Entry 7UZ7 (electron microscopy, 2.90 A resolution); this record covers chains A and B of the 9 polymer chains in the assembly.

Chain A (and B):
Molecule: Spike glycoprotein
Organism: Severe acute respiratory syndrome coronavirus 2
Notes: fragment: Spike 6P; chain B of this document is another copy of the same molecule, construct and numbering; everything in this record applies to it too
Reference sequence: P0DTC2 (SPIKE_SARS2); numbering as in UniProt; present here: 1-676, 680-1213
Sequence (1256 residues; numbered 1 to 1259; 3 numbers in that range are skipped by the numbering (no residue carries them; nothing is unmodelled there); the number before each row is that of its first residue):
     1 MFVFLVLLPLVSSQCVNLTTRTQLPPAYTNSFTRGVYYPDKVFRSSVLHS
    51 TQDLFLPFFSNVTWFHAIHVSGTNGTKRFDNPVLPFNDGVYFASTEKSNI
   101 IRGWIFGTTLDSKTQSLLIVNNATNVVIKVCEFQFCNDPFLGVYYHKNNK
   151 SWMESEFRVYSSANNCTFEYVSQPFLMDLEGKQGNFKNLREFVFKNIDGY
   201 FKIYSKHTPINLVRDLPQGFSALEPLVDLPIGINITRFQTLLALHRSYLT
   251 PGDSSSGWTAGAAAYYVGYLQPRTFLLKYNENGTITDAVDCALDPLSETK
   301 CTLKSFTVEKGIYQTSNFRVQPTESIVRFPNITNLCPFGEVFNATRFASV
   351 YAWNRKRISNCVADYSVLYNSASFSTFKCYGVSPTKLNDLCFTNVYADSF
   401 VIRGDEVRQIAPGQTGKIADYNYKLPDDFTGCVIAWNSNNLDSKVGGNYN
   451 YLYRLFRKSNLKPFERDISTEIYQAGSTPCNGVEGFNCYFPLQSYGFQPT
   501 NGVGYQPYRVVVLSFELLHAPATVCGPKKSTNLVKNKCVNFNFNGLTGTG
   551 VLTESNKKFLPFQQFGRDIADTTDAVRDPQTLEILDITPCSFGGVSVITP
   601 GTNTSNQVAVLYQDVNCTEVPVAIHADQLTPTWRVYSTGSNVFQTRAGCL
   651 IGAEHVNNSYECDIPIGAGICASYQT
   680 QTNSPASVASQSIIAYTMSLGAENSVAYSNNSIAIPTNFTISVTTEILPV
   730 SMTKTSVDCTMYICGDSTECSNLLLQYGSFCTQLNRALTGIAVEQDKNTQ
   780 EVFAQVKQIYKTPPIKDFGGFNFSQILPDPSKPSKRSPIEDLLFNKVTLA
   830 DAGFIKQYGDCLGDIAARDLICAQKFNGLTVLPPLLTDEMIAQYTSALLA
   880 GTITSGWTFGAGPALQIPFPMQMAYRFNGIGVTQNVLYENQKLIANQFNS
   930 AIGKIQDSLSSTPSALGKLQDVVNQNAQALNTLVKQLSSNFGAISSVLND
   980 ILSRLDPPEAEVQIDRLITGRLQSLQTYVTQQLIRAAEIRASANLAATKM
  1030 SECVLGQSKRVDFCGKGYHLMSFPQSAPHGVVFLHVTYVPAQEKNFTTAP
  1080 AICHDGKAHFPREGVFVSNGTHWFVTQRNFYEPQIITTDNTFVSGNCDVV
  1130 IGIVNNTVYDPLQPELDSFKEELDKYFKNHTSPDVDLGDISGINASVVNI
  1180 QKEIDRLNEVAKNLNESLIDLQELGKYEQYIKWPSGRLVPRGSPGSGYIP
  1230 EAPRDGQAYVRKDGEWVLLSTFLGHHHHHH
Disordered / not traced: 1-25, 72-73, 179-186, 621-635, 680-688, 828-853, 1148-1259
Sequence notes: engineered mutation P817 (Phe in P0DTC2), P892 (Ala in P0DTC2), P899 (Ala in P0DTC2), P942 (Ala in P0DTC2), P986 (Lys in P0DTC2), P987 (Val in P0DTC2); expression tag (1214-1259)
Disulfide bonds: C131-C166, C291-C301, C336-C361, C379-C432, C391-C525, C480-C488, C617-C649, C662-C671, C738-C760, C743-C749, C1032-C1043, C1082-C1126
Glycans and other covalent adducts: N-acetylglucosamine (NAG) linked to N61, N122, N282, N331, N343, N603, N616, N657, N709, N717, N801, N1074, N1098, N1134

Interface between chain A and chain B:
Residue-residue contacts (145; chain A residue first):
  N317(A) with D737(B), hydrogen bond
  R319(A) with M740(B), hydrogen bond
  R357(A) with T167(B)
  N360(A) with F168(B)
  T549(A) with D745(B)
  K558(A) with F43(B); N282(B)
  F559(A) with F43(B), hydrophobic
  L560(A) with E224(B); N282(B); G283(B); T284(B)
  F562(A) with Y38(B), hydrophobic; K41(B); E224(B); P225(B)
  Q563(A) with K41(B); V42(B), hydrogen bond (side chain-backbone); F43(B); G283(B), hydrogen bond (side chain-backbone)
  Q564(A) with K41(B), hydrogen bond (backbone-backbone)
  F565(A) with K41(B); V42(B), hydrophobic; F43(B), hydrogen bond (backbone-backbone)
  G566(A) with F43(B)
  R567(A) with V42(B); F43(B), hydrogen bond (backbone-backbone)
  I569(A) with V47(B), hydrophobic; N960(B)
  A570(A) with V963(B), hydrophobic
  D571(A) with K964(B)
  P589(A) with F855(B), hydrophobic
  C590(A) with F855(B)
  F592(A) with F855(B), hydrophobic; G857(B); L858(B)
  D614(A) with T859(B)
  R646(A) with T866(B)
  A647(A) with P862(B), hydrophobic
  P665(A) with L864(B), hydrophobic
  G667(A) with L864(B)
  A668(A) with P863(B), hydrogen bond (backbone-backbone); L864(B); T866(B)
  G669(A) with L864(B), hydrogen bond (backbone-backbone); M869(B)
  M697(A) with L864(B), hydrophobic; M869(B), hydrophobic
  L699(A) with K786(B); I788(B), hydrophobic; M869(B), hydrophobic; Q872(B); Y873(B)
  A701(A) with Q787(B); I788(B), hydrogen bond (backbone-backbone)
  E702(A) with I788(B); K790(B)
  N703(A) with Q787(B); I788(B), hydrogen bond (backbone-backbone); Y789(B); K790(B)
  S704(A) with K790(B)
  V705(A) with Y789(B), hydrophobic; T883(B); Q895(B)
  A706(A) with Q895(B)
  Y707(A) with P792(B), hydrophobic; D796(B), hydrogen bond (side chain-backbone); F797(B); T883(B); I896(B); P897(B), hydrophobic; F898(B), hydrogen bond (side chain-backbone)
  S708(A) with P897(B)
  N709(A) with P897(B)
  S711(A) with Q895(B); I896(B); P897(B)
  I712(A) with Q895(B); I896(B), hydrophobic
  A713(A) with L894(B); Q895(B), hydrogen bond (backbone-backbone)
  P715(A) with L894(B)
  Q957(A) with R765(B)
  T961(A) with S758(B); Q762(B), hydrogen bond
  Q965(A) with Y756(B), hydrogen bond (side chain-backbone); S758(B), hydrogen bond
  S968(A) with Q755(B); Y756(B), hydrogen bond (side chain-backbone); G757(B)
  N969(A) with Q755(B), hydrogen bond (backbone-backbone)
  F970(A) with Q755(B), hydrogen bond (backbone-backbone); Y756(B); F759(B), hydrophobic
  G971(A) with Q755(B); Y756(B)
  Q1002(A) with F759(B); Q1005(B), hydrogen bond
  S1003(A) with F759(B)
  T1006(A) with Q1005(B)
  T1009(A) with T1009(B)
  Q1010(A) with L1012(B)
  I1013(A) with L1012(B), hydrophobic
  E1017(A) with R1019(B), salt bridge
  R1039(A) with T1027(B); E1031(B), salt bridge; R1039(B)
  V1040(A) with S1030(B); E1031(B); L1034(B); G1035(B)
  D1041(A) with G889(B); S1030(B); L1034(B)
  G1046(A) with A890(B)
  Y1047(A) with W886(B); T887(B); A890(B), hydrophobic
  V1068(A) with A890(B); G891(B)
  P1069(A) with A890(B); P892(B)
  E1072(A) with P892(B); L894(B)
  N1074(A) with Q895(B), hydrogen bond
  T1077(A) with M900(B), hydrogen bond
  P1079(A) with M900(B); Y917(B), hydrophobic
  F1089(A) with Y917(B), hydrophobic
  P1090(A) with Q913(B)
  V1094(A) with M900(B), hydrophobic; Y904(B)
  R1107(A) with Y904(B); N907(B); Q913(B)
  S1123(A) with N914(B), hydrogen bond; E918(B)
  V1128(A) with Y917(B); E918(B)
  V1129(A) with Y917(B)
  I1130(A) with Q920(B); K921(B)
  L1141(A) with L1141(B), hydrophobic
  L1145(A) with E1144(B)
Other interface residues (no listed pair), chain A (92 interface residues in all): S359, P521, T523, K557, T588, I666, I670, C671, G700, N710, R995, G999, Y1067, A1070, F1121
Other interface residues (no listed pair), chain B (90 interface residues in all): D40, R44, H49, C166, G199, P230, Q784, V860, L865, I882, A893, P899, D994

Summary:
92 residues of chain A and 90 residues of chain B are in contact, with 24 hydrogen bonds and 2 salt bridges.
Polar pairs include E1017(A)-R1019(B), R1039(A)-E1031(B) and N317(A)-D737(B). Covalently linked
N-acetylglucosamine: at N61(A), N122(A), N282(A), N331(A), N343(A) and N603(A) and 8 more.
Chain A and chain B are both Spike glycoprotein (Severe acute respiratory syndrome coronavirus 2); the
structure, Structure of the SARS-CoV-2 S 6P trimer in complex with the mouse antibody Fab fragment, M8a-31,
was determined by electron microscopy (same publication as 7UZ4, 7UZ6, 7UZ8, 7UZ9, 7UZA, 7UZB, 7UZC and 7UZD).
